5EHT - chain A; structure by X-ray diffraction, 1.29 A resolution.

Chain A:
Molecule: N-acyl homoserine lactonase
Organism: Bacillus thuringiensis
Notes: EC 3.1.1.81
UniProtKB: A3FJ64 (AHLL_BACTU); numbering as in UniProt (aligned over 2-250)
Sequence (253 residues; numbered -2 to 250; the number before each row is that of its first residue; numbers below 1 keep their minus sign (Gly-2 is residue -2)):
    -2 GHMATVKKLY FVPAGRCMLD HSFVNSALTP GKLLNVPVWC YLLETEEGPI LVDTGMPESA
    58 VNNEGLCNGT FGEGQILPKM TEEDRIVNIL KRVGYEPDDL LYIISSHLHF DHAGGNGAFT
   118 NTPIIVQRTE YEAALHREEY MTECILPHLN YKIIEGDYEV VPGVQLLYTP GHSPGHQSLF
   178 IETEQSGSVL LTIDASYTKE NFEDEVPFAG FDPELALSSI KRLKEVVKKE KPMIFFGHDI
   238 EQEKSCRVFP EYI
Modified / non-standard residues: Cys64 (S-hydroxycysteine; CSO)
Construct notes: expression tag (-2 to 1); engineered mutation Val9 (Ile in A3FJ64), Phe20 (Ser in A3FJ64), Val33 (Leu in A3FJ64), Cys64 (Phe in A3FJ64), Gly69 (Val in A3FJ64), Thr139 (Lys in A3FJ64), Met230 (Ile in A3FJ64)
Ion coordination: Zn2+ site 1: His104, His106, His169, Asp191; Zn2+ site 2: Asp108, His109, Asp191, His235
UniProt features mapped onto this chain:
  - binding site (Zn(2+)): His104, His106, Asp108, His109, His169, Asp191, His235

In short:
His104, His106, His169 and Asp191 form the Zn2+ site 1. Asp108, His109, Asp191 and His235 form the Zn2+ site
2. From UniProt: 7 Zn2+-binding residues.
Chain A is N-acyl homoserine lactonase (Bacillus thuringiensis); the structure, Indirect contributions of
mutations underlie optimization of new enzyme function, was determined by X-ray diffraction (same publication
as 5EH9).
